PDB entry 2II7 | X-ray diffraction, 2.80 A resolution | chains B and H of the 4 polymer chains in the assembly

# Chain B (and H)
Name: Anabaena sensory rhodopsin transducer protein
From: Anabaena sp
Notes: chain H of this document is another copy of the same molecule, construct and numbering; everything in this record applies to it too
Reference sequence: Q8YSC3 (Q8YSC3_ANASP); residues 0-124 here correspond to UniProt positions 1-125 (UniProt number = residue number + 1)
Amino-acid sequence (131 residues; numbered 0 to 130; the number before each row is that of its first residue; numbering starts at 0):
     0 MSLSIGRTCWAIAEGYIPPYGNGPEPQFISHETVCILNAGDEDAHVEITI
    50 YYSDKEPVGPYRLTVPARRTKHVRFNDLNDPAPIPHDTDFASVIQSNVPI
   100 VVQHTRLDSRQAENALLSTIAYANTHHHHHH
Disordered / not traced: 0-1, 117-130 (chain H: 0, 19-30, 119-130)
Construct notes: expression tag (125-130)

# Chain B / chain H interface
Residue-residue contacts - 31 pairs, chain B then chain H:
  Ile4(B) - Cys8(H)  hydrophobic
  Ile4(B) - Val92(H)  hydrophobic
  Cys34(B) - Ala12(H)
  Leu36(B) - Tyr50(H)  hydrophobic
  Ala38(B) - Tyr50(H)
  Arg67(B) - Tyr50(H)
  Arg67(B) - Glu55(H)  salt bridge
  Arg67(B) - Pro56(H)
  Arg68(B) - Tyr51(H)
  Arg68(B) - Ser52(H)
  Arg68(B) - Asp53(H)
  Arg68(B) - Lys54(H)  hydrogen bond (side chain-backbone)
  Arg68(B) - Glu55(H)  salt bridge
  Thr69(B) - Tyr51(H)  hydrogen bond (backbone-backbone)
  Thr69(B) - Ser52(H)
  His71(B) - Glu13(H)  salt bridge
  His71(B) - Asp88(H)  salt bridge
  Val100(B) - Ala10(H)  hydrophobic
  Gln102(B) - Ala12(H)
  Gln102(B) - Glu13(H)
  Arg105(B) - Arg105(H)
  Ser108(B) - Glu13(H)  hydrogen bond
  Ser108(B) - Tyr15(H)
  Ser108(B) - Asp88(H)  hydrogen bond
  Arg109(B) - Tyr15(H)
  Arg109(B) - Asp86(H)  salt bridge
  Arg109(B) - Asp88(H)  salt bridge
  Glu112(B) - Tyr15(H)  hydrogen bond
  Ala114(B) - Gln110(H)
  Leu116(B) - Ser117(H)
  Leu116(B) - Thr118(H)
Interface residues without a listed pair, chain B (18 interface residues in all): Thr104, Ala111
Interface residues without a listed pair, chain H (25 interface residues in all): Ile11, Thr87, Ala90, Ser91, Leu106, Ala114

# In short
The interface between chain B and chain H involves 18 residues on one side and 25 on the other; the contacts
include 5 hydrogen bonds and 6 salt bridges. Among the polar pairs are Arg67(B)-Glu55(H), Arg68(B)-Glu55(H)
and His71(B)-Glu13(H).
Both chains are Anabaena sensory rhodopsin transducer protein (Anabaena sp). Entry 2II7 (Anabaena sensory
rhodopsin transducer) was determined by X-ray diffraction together with 2II8, 2II9 and 2IIA from the same
study.
